Entry 3MGR (X-ray diffraction, 2.30 A resolution); this record covers chains H and I of the 10 polymer chains in the assembly.

Chain H:
Molecule: Histone H2B 1.1
Source organism: Xenopus laevis
Reference sequence: P02281 (H2B11_XENLA); residues -2 to 122 here correspond to UniProt positions 2-126 (UniProt number = residue number + 4)
Sequence (125 residues; each row starts with the number of its first residue; numbers below 1 keep their minus sign (Pro-2 is residue -2)):
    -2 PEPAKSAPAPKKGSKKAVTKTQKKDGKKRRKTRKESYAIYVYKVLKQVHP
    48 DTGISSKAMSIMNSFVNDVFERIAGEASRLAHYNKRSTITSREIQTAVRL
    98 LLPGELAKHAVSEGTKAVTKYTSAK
Disordered / not traced: -2 to 23
Ion coordination: rubidium ion near Leu99 (its only coordinating residue here)
Curated features (UniProtKB/Swiss-Prot):
  - modified residue: Lys2 (N6-acetyllysine), Lys9 (N6-acetyllysine), Ser11 (Phosphoserine), Lys12 (N6-acetyllysine), Lys17 (N6-acetyllysine)
  - glycosylation: Ser109 (O-linked (GlcNAc) serine)
  - cross-link: Lys117 (Glycyl lysine isopeptide (Lys-Gly) (interchain with G-Cter in ubiquitin))

Chain I:
Molecule: 147-nt DNA strand
Sequence (147 nucleotides; numbered -73 to 73; the number before each row is that of its first residue; numbers below 1 keep their minus sign (DA-73 is residue -73)):
   -73 ATCAATATCCACCTGCAGATACTACCAAAAGTGTATTTGGAAACTGCTCC
   -23 ATCAAAAGGCATGTTCAGCTGGAATCCAGCTGAACATGCCTTTTGATGGA
    27 GCAGTTTCCAAATACACTTTTGGTAGTATCTGCAGGTGGATATTGAT
Ion coordination: rubidium ion site 1: DT-66 (shared with 2 residues of chain J); Mn2+ site 1 near DG-35 (its only coordinating residue here); rubidium ion site 2 near DC-25 (its only coordinating residue here); Mn2+ site 2 near DG-3 (its only coordinating residue here); Mn2+ site 3 near DG5 (its only coordinating residue here); Mn2+ site 4 near DG27 (its only coordinating residue here); Mn2+ site 5 near DG48 (its only coordinating residue here); Mn2+ site 6 near DG61 (its only coordinating residue here)

Chain H / chain I interface:
Residue-residue contacts (17):
  Lys24(H) - DA51(I)  phosphate contact
  Arg26(H) - DG-28(I)  hydrogen bond to the phosphate
  Arg26(H) - DC-27(I)  salt bridge to the phosphate
  Arg27(H) - DG-28(I)  hydrogen bond to the sugar
  Arg27(H) - DA51(I)  phosphate contact
  Lys28(H) - DT50(I)  sugar contact
  Thr29(H) - DT50(I)  phosphate contact
  Arg30(H) - DG48(I)  base contact
  Arg30(H) - DG49(I)  hydrogen bond to the sugar
  Arg30(H) - DT50(I)  phosphate contact
  Lys31(H) - DG49(I)  phosphate contact
  Lys31(H) - DT50(I)  hydrogen bond to the phosphate
  Glu32(H) - DG49(I)  phosphate contact
  Ser33(H) - DG49(I)  hydrogen bond to the phosphate
  Ile36(H) - DG48(I)  phosphate contact
  Ile36(H) - DG49(I)  phosphate contact
  Tyr37(H) - DG48(I)  sugar contact
Other interface residues (no listed pair), chain I (7 interface residues in all): DG52

Summary:
Chain H and chain I form an interface of 11 and 7 residues respectively; the contacts include 5 hydrogen bonds
and 1 salt bridge. Polar contacts include Arg27(H)-DG-28(I), Arg30(H)-DG49(I) and Arg26(H)-DG-28(I).
Here chain H is Histone H2B 1.1 (Xenopus laevis) and chain I is a 147-nt DNA strand. Entry 3MGR (Binding of
Rubidium ions to the Nucleosome Core Particle) was determined by X-ray diffraction (same publication as 3MGP,
3MGQ and 3MGS).
